8SW3 - chains B and E of the 18 polymer chains in the assembly; structure by electron microscopy, 2.80 A resolution.

Chain B (and E):
Protein: Envelope glycoprotein gp41
From: Human immunodeficiency virus 1
Notes: chain E of this document is another copy of the same molecule, construct and numbering; everything in this record applies to it too
Reference sequence: Q2N0S6 (Q2N0S6_9HIV1); residues 512-664 here correspond to UniProt positions 509-661 (UniProt number = residue number - 3)
Sequence (153 residues; each row starts with the number of its first residue):
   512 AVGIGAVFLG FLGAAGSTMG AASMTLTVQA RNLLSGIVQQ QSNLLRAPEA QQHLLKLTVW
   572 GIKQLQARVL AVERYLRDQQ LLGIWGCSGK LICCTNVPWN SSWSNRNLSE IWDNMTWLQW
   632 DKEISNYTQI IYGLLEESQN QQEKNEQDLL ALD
Unresolved in the structure: 512-517, 547-568
Construct notes: engineered mutation Pro-559 (Ile556 in Q2N0S6), Cys-605 (Thr602 in Q2N0S6)
Disulfide bonds: Cys-598/Cys-604
Covalently attached groups: N-acetylglucosamine (NAG) linked to Asn-611, Asn-618, Asn-637

Chain B / chain E interface:
Contacting residue pairs (33; chain B residue first):
  Thr-538(B) with Ile-595(E); Glu-647(E), hydrogen bond; Gln-652(E), hydrogen bond
  Ala-541(B) with Gln-591(E), hydrogen bond (backbone-side chain)
  Arg-542(B) with Gln-591(E); Leu-592(E); Glu-647(E), salt bridge
  Leu-545(B) with Leu-587(E); Arg-588(E); Gln-591(E)
  Ser-546(B) with Glu-584(E), hydrogen bond; Arg-588(E)
  Thr-569(B) with Ile-573(E)
  Gly-572(B) with Ile-573(E); Gln-577(E)
  Ile-573(B) with Ile-573(E), hydrophobic
  Leu-576(B) with Leu-576(E), hydrophobic; Gln-577(E); Val-580(E), hydrophobic
  Arg-579(B) with Leu-581(E); Glu-584(E), salt bridge
  Val-580(B) with Val-580(E), hydrophobic
  Val-583(B) with Val-583(E), hydrophobic; Glu-584(E); Leu-587(E), hydrophobic
  Tyr-586(B) with Gln-591(E)
  Leu-587(B) with Leu-587(E), hydrophobic
  Gly-600(B) with Gly-594(E); Ser-599(E)
  Lys-601(B) with Lys-655(E)
  Ile-603(B) with Asn-656(E); Asp-659(E)
  Cys-605(B) with Asp-659(E), hydrogen bond
Interface residues without a listed pair, chain B (20 interface residues in all): Met-535, Leu-602

Summary:
20 residues of chain B and 19 residues of chain E are in contact, with 5 hydrogen bonds and 2 salt bridges.
Polar pairs include Arg-542(B)/Glu-647(E), Arg-579(B)/Glu-584(E) and Thr-538(B)/Glu-647(E).
N-acetylglucosamine is covalently linked to Asn-611(B), Asn-618(B) and Asn-637(B).
Chain B and chain E are both Envelope glycoprotein gp41 (Human immunodeficiency virus 1); the structure, BG505
GT1.1 SOSIP in complex with NHP Fabs 12C11 and RM20A3, was determined by electron microscopy (same publication
as 8D01 and 8D0Y).
